Entry 6KRG (X-ray diffraction, 1.40 A resolution); this record covers chain A.

== Chain A ==
Protein: Green fluorescent protein
From: Aequorea victoria
UniProt: A0A059PIQ0 (A0A059PIQ0_AEQVI); aligned to UniProt positions 1-236 over residues 1-236
Sequence (241 residues; row label = number of the first residue in the row; note: 2 numbers in that range are skipped by the numbering (no residue carries them; nothing is unmodelled there)):
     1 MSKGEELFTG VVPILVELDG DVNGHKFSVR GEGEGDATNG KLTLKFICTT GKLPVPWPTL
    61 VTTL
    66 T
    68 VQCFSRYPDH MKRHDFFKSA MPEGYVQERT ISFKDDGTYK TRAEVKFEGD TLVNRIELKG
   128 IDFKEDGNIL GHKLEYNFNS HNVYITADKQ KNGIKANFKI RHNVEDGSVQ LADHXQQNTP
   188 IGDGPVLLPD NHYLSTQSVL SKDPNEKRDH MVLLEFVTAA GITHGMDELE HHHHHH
Not modelled in the structure: 1-2, 76-80, 230-243
Differences from the reference sequence: variant Ser-2 (Arg in A0A059PIQ0), Arg-30 (Ser in A0A059PIQ0), Ser-72 (Ala in A0A059PIQ0), Arg-80 (Gln in A0A059PIQ0), Val-206 (Ala in A0A059PIQ0); chromophore (66, 66, 66); engineered mutation TSQ_182 (Tyr in A0A059PIQ0); expression tag (237-243)
Modified / non-standard residues: Thr-66 (chromophore; CRO); TSQ (4-(trimethylsilyl)-L-phenylalanine) at position 182
Covalent attachments: covalent link Leu-64/Thr-66; covalent link Thr-66/Val-68

== Overview ==
Chain A is Green fluorescent protein (Aequorea victoria); the structure, Crystal structure of sfGFP
Y182TMSiPhe, was determined by X-ray diffraction (same publication as 7CKG and 7CKH).
